Entry 6LB5 (X-ray diffraction, 2.40 A resolution); this record covers chains C and D of the 4 polymer chains in the assembly.

[Chain C]
Name: Retinoic acid receptor RXR-alpha
Source organism: Homo sapiens
UniProt: P19793 (RXRA_HUMAN); numbering as in UniProt (aligned over 224-462)
Amino-acid sequence (243 residues; each row starts with the number of its first residue):
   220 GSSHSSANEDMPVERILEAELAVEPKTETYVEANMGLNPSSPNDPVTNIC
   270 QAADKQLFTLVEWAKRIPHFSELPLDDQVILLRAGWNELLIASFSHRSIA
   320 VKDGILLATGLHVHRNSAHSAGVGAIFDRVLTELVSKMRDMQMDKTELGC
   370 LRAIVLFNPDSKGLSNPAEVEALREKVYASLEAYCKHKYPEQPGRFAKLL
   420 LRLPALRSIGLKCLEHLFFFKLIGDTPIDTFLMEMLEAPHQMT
Disordered / not traced: 220-228, 253-261, 458-462
Differences from the reference sequence: expression tag (220-223)
UniProt features mapped onto this chain:
  - region: Arg348 to Gly368 (Required for nuclear export)
  - binding site (9-cis-retinoate): Arg316, Ala327
  - binding site (all-trans-retinoate): Arg316, Ala327
  - modified residue (Phosphoserine): Ser259, Ser260
  - mutagenesis: Val280 (V280A: Abolished ubiquitination and degradation by UBR5), Glu352 to Thr462 (No impact on acetylation by EP300), Met357 to Met360 (Abolishes nuclear export), Leu418 to Leu430 (Abolishes nuclear localization), Glu434 (E434N/Q/K/A: As a heterodimer with NR1H4, impairs interaction with coactivator NCOA1. Impairs transcriptional activity)
Small-molecule neighbours: E80 (6-[ethyl-[3-(2-methylpropoxy)-4-propan-2-yl-phenyl]amino]pyridine-3-carboxylic acid): Ile268, Cys269, Ala271, Ala272, Gln275, Trp305, Asn306, Leu309, Ile310, Phe313, Arg316, Ile324, Leu326, Ala327, Val342, Ile345, Phe346, Val349, Cys432, His435, Leu436

[Chain D]
Name: Nuclear receptor coactivator 2
UniProt: Q15596 (NCOA2_HUMAN); numbering as in UniProt (aligned over 686-698)
Amino-acid sequence (13 residues; numbered 686 to 698; the number before each row is that of its first residue):
   686 KHKILHRLLQDSS
Disordered / not traced: 697-698

[How chain C and chain D interact]
Pairs across the interface (27):
  Phe277(C) - Leu693(D)  hydrophobic
  Val280(C) - Leu690(D)  hydrophobic
  Val280(C) - Leu693(D)  hydrophobic
  Val280(C) - Leu694(D)  hydrophobic
  Lys284(C) - Leu693(D)  hydrogen bond (side chain-backbone)
  Lys284(C) - Leu694(D)
  Lys284(C) - Asp696(D)
  Leu294(C) - Leu694(D)  hydrophobic
  Gln297(C) - Leu694(D)
  Val298(C) - His687(D)
  Val298(C) - Leu690(D)
  Val298(C) - His691(D)
  Val298(C) - Leu694(D)  hydrophobic
  Leu301(C) - Leu690(D)  hydrophobic
  Leu301(C) - Leu694(D)  hydrophobic
  Arg302(C) - His687(D)  hydrogen bond
  Arg302(C) - Leu690(D)
  Thr449(C) - Ile689(D)
  Phe450(C) - Ile689(D)
  Phe450(C) - Leu690(D)  hydrophobic
  Phe450(C) - Leu693(D)  hydrophobic
  Glu453(C) - His687(D)
  Glu453(C) - Lys688(D)  hydrogen bond (side chain-backbone)
  Glu453(C) - Ile689(D)  hydrogen bond (side chain-backbone)
  Glu453(C) - Leu690(D)  hydrogen bond (side chain-backbone)
  Ala457(C) - Lys686(D)
  Ala457(C) - His687(D)
Other interface residues (no listed pair), chain C (15 interface residues in all): Phe289, Asp295, Met454

[Overview]
Chain C and chain D form an interface of 15 and 9 residues respectively; the contacts include 5 hydrogen
bonds. Polar contacts include Lys284(C)-Leu693(D), Arg302(C)-His687(D) and Glu453(C)-Lys688(D). Chain C binds
compound E80.
Here chain C is Retinoic acid receptor RXR-alpha (Homo sapiens) and chain D is Nuclear receptor coactivator 2.
Entry 6LB5 (Crystal structure of dimeric RXR-LBD complexed with full agonist NEt-3IB and TIF2 co-activator)
was determined by X-ray diffraction (same publication as 6LB6).
